4YKI - chains A and B; structure by X-ray diffraction, 1.21 A resolution.

# Chain A (and B)
Name: ML032222a iGluR
Source organism: Mnemiopsis leidyi
Notes: fragment: ligand binding domain; chain B of this document is another copy of the same molecule, construct and numbering; everything in this record applies to it too
Sequence (256 residues; row label = number of the first residue in the row):
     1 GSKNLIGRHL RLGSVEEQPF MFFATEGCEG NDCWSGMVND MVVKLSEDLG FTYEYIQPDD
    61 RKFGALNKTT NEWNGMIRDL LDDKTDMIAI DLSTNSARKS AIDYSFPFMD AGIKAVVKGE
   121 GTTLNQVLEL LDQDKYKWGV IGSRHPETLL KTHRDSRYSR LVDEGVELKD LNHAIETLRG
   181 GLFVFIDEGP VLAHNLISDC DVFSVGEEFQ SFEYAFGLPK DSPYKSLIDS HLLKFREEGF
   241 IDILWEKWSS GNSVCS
Disordered / not traced: 1-4, 252-256 (chain B: 256)
Disulfide bonds: Cys-28/Cys-33
Metal / ion sites: Mg2+: Asp-110, Glu-213 (shared with Asp-110(B), Glu-213(B) of chain B)
Small-molecule neighbours: glycine (GLY): Glu-17, Phe-63, Asp-91, Leu-92, Ser-93, Arg-98, Arg-144, His-145, Glu-188, Tyr-214

# How chain A and chain B interact
Residue-residue contacts (37):
  Thr-94(A) / Phe-106(B)
  Thr-94(A) / Leu-233(B)
  Asn-95(A) / Leu-233(B)
  Asn-95(A) / Glu-237(B)
  Ser-96(A) / Lys-234(B)
  Ser-96(A) / Glu-237(B)  hydrogen bond (backbone-side chain)
  Lys-99(A) / Ser-226(B)  hydrogen bond (side chain-backbone)
  Lys-99(A) / Asp-229(B)
  Lys-99(A) / Ser-230(B)
  Lys-99(A) / Leu-233(B)
  Phe-106(A) / Thr-94(B)
  Pro-107(A) / Pro-107(B)  hydrophobic
  Asp-110(A) / Asp-110(B)
  Asp-110(A) / Arg-236(B)  salt bridge
  Leu-149(A) / Glu-237(B)
  Gln-210(A) / Glu-237(B)  hydrogen bond (side chain-backbone)
  Ser-211(A) / Arg-236(B)  hydrogen bond
  Phe-212(A) / Arg-236(B)  hydrogen bond (backbone-side chain)
  Glu-213(A) / Glu-213(B)
  Glu-213(A) / Arg-236(B)  salt bridge
  Ser-226(A) / Lys-99(B)
  Asp-229(A) / Lys-99(B)
  Ser-230(A) / Lys-99(B)
  Leu-233(A) / Thr-94(B)
  Leu-233(A) / Asn-95(B)
  Leu-233(A) / Ser-96(B)
  Leu-233(A) / Lys-99(B)
  Lys-234(A) / Ser-96(B)
  Arg-236(A) / Asp-110(B)  salt bridge
  Arg-236(A) / Ser-211(B)  hydrogen bond
  Arg-236(A) / Phe-212(B)  hydrogen bond (side chain-backbone)
  Arg-236(A) / Glu-213(B)  salt bridge
  Glu-237(A) / Asn-95(B)
  Glu-237(A) / Ser-96(B)  hydrogen bond (side chain-backbone)
  Glu-237(A) / Leu-149(B)
  Glu-237(A) / Thr-152(B)
  Glu-237(A) / Gln-210(B)
Other interface residues (no listed pair), chain A (23 interface residues in all): Tyr-104, Thr-152, Lys-225, Asp-242
Other interface residues (no listed pair), chain B (23 interface residues in all): Tyr-104, Lys-225, Asp-242

# Summary
The chain A/chain B interface involves 23 residues from each chain, with 8 hydrogen bonds and 4 salt bridges.
Polar pairs include Asp-110(A)/Arg-236(B), Glu-213(A)/Arg-236(B) and Ser-96(A)/Glu-237(B). Bound to chain A:
glycine. The Mg2+ site is built by Asp-110(A) and Glu-213(A).
Both chains are ML032222a iGluR (Mnemiopsis leidyi). Entry 4YKI (Mnemiopsis leidyi ML032222a iGluR LBD glycine
complex) was determined by X-ray diffraction (same publication as 4YKJ, 4YKK, 4YKP and 4ZDM).
